PDB entry 5N60 | electron microscopy, 7.70 A resolution (low resolution: residue-level contacts below are approximate; hydrogen-bond / salt-bridge calls are withheld) | chains A and B of the 18 polymer chains in the assembly

== Chain A ==
Name: DNA-directed RNA polymerase I subunit RPA190
Source organism: Saccharomyces cerevisiae (strain ATCC 204508 / S288c)
Notes: EC 2.7.7.6
Reference sequence: P10964 (RPA1_YEAST); residue numbers follow UniProt; this construct covers 1-1664
Chain sequence (1664 residues; numbered 1 to 1664; the number before each row is that of its first residue):
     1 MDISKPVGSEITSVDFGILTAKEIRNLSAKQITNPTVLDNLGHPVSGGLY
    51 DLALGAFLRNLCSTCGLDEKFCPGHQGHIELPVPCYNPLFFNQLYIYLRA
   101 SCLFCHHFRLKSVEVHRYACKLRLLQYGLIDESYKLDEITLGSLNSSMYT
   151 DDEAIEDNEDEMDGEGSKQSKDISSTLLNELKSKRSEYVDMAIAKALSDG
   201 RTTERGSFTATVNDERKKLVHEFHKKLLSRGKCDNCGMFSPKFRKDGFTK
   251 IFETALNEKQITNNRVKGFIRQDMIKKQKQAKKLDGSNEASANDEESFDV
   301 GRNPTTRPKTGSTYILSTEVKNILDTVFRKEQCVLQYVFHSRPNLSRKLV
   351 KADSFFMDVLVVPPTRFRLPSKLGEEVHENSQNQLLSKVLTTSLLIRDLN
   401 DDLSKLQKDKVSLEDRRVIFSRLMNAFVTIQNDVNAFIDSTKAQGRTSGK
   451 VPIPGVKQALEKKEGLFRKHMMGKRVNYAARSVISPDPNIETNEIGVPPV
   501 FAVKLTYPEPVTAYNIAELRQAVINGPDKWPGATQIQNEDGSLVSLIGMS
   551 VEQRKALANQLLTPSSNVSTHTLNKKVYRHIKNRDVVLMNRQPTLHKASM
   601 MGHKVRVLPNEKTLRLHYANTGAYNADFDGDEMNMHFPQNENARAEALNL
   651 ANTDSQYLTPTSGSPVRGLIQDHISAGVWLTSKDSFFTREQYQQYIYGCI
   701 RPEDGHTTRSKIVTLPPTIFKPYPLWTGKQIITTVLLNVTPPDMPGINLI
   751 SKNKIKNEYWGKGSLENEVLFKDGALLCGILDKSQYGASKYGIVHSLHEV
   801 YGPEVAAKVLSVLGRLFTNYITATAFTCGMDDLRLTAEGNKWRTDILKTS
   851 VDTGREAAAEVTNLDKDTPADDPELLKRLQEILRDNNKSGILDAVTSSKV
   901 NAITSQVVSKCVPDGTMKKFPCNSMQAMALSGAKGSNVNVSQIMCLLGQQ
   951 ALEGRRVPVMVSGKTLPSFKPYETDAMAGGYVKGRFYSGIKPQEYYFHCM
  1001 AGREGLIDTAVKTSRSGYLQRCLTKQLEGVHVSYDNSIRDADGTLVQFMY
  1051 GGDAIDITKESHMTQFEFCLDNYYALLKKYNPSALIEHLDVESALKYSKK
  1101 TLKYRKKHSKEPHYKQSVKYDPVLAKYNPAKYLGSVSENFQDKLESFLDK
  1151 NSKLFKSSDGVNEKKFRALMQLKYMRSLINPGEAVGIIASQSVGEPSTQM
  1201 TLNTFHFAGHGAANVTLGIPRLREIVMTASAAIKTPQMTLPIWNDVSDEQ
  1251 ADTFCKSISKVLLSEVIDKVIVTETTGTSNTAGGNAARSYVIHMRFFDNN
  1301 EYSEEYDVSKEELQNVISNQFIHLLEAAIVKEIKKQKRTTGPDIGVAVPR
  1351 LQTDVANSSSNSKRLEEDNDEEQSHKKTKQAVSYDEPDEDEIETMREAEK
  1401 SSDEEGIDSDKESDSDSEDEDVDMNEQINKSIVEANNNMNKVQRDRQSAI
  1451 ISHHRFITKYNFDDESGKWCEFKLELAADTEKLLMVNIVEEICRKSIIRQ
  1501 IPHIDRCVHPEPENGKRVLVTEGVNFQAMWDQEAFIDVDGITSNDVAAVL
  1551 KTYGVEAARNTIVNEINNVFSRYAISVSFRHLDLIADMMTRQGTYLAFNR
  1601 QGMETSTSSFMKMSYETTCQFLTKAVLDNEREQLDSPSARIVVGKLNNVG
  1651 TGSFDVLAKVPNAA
Not modelled in the structure: 142-173, 274-311, 1007-1015, 1206-1212, 1277-1285, 1340-1439, 1663-1664
Bound ions: Zn2+ site 1: Cys62, Cys72, His75; Zn2+ site 2: Cys102, Cys105, Cys233, Cys236
Curated features (UniProtKB/Swiss-Prot):
  - region: Pro992 to Glu1004 (Bridging helix)
  - binding site (Zn(2+)): Cys62, Cys65, Cys72, His75, Cys102, Cys105, Cys233, Cys236
  - binding site (Mg(2+)): Asp627, Asp629, Asp631
  - modified residue (Phosphoserine): Ser889, Ser1636

== Chain B ==
Name: DNA-directed RNA polymerase I subunit RPA135
Source organism: Saccharomyces cerevisiae (strain ATCC 204508 / S288c)
Notes: EC 2.7.7.6
Reference sequence: P22138 (RPA2_YEAST); residues 1-1203 here = UniProt positions 1-1203
Chain sequence (1203 residues; row label = number of the first residue in the row):
     1 MSKVIKPPGQARTADFRTLERESRFINPPKDKSAFPLLQEAVQPHIGSFN
    51 ALTEGPDGGLLNLGVKDIGEKVIFDGKPLNSEDEISNSGYLGNKLSVSVE
   101 QVSIAKPMSNDGVSSAVERKVYPSESRQRLTSYRGKLLLKLKWSVNNGEE
   151 NLFEVRDCGGLPVMLQSNRCHLNKMSPYELVQHKEESDEIGGYFIVNGIE
   201 KLIRMLIVQRRNHPMAIIRPSFANRGASYSHYGIQIRSVRPDQTSQTNVL
   251 HYLNDGQVTFRFSWRKNEYLVPVVMILKALCHTSDREIFDGIIGNDVKDS
   301 FLTDRLELLLRGFKKRYPHLQNRTQVLQYLGDKFRVVFQASPDQSDLEVG
   351 QEVLDRIVLVHLGKDGSQDKFRMLLFMIRKLYSLVAGECSPDNPDATQHQ
   401 EVLLGGFLYGMILKEKIDEYLQNIIAQVRMDINRGMAINFKDKRYMSRVL
   451 MRVNENIGSKMQYFLSTGNLVSQSGLDLQQVSGYTVVAEKINFYRFISHF
   501 RMVHRGSFFAQLKTTTVRKLLPESWGFLCPVHTPDGSPCGLLNHFAHKCR
   551 ISTQQSDVSRIPSILYSLGVAPASHTFAAGPSLCCVQIDGKIIGWVSHEQ
   601 GKIIADTLRYWKVEGKTPGLPIDLEIGYVPPSTRGQYPGLYLFGGHSRML
   651 RPVRYLPLDKEDIVGPFEQVYMNIAVTPQEIQNNVHTHVEFTPTNILSIL
   701 ANLTPFSDFNQSPRNMYQCQMGKQTMGTPGVALCHRSDNKLYRLQTGQTP
   751 IVKANLYDDYGMDNFPNGFNAVVAVISYTGYDMDDAMIINKSADERGFGY
   801 GTMYKTEKVDLALNRNRGDPITQHFGFGNDEWPKEWLEKLDEDGLPYIGT
   851 YVEEGDPICAYFDDTLNKTKIKTYHSSEPAYIEEVNLIGDESNKFQELQT
   901 VSIKYRIRRTPQIGDKFSSRHGQKGVCSRKWPTIDMPFSETGIQPDIIIN
   951 PHAFPSRMTIGMFVESLAGKAGALHGIAQDSTPWIFNEDDTPADYFGEQL
  1001 AKAGYNYHGNEPMYSGATGEELRADIYVGVVYYQRLRHMVNDKFQVRSTG
  1051 PVNSLTMQPVKGRKRHGGIRVGEMERDALIGHGTSFLLQDRLLNSSDYTQ
  1101 ASVCRECGSILTTQQSVPRIGSISTVCCRRCSMRFEDAKKLLTKSEDGEK
  1151 IFIDDSQIWEDGQGNKFVGGNETTTVAIPFVLKYLDSELSAMGIRLRYNV
  1201 EPK
Not modelled in the structure: 1-13, 82-86, 1039-1042, 1142-1150
Bound ions: Zn2+: Cys1104, Cys1107, Cys1128, Cys1131
Curated features (UniProtKB/Swiss-Prot):
  - zinc finger: Cys1104 to Cys1131 (C4-type)
  - modified residue: Ser2 (N-acetylserine), Ser81 (Phosphoserine), Ser1156 (Phosphoserine)

== How chain A and chain B interact ==
Contacting residue pairs - 313 pairs, chain A then chain B:
  Met1(A) with Asn1094(B); Tyr1098(B)
  Lys5(A) with Gln1100(B)
  Val7(A) with Gln1100(B); Thr1175(B); Val1176(B)
  Ser9(A) with Thr1174(B); Thr1175(B); Val1176(B); Val1200(B); Glu1201(B)
  Glu10(A) with Asn1199(B); Val1200(B); Glu1201(B)
  Ile11(A) with Tyr1198(B); Asn1199(B)
  Thr12(A) with Asn1199(B); Glu1201(B)
  Ser13(A) with Arg1197(B); Tyr1198(B); Asn1199(B)
  Val14(A) with Leu1196(B); Arg1197(B); Tyr1198(B)
  Asp15(A) with Arg1195(B); Leu1196(B); Arg1197(B); Asn1199(B)
  Phe16(A) with Arg1195(B); Leu1196(B)
  Gly17(A) with Ile1194(B); Arg1195(B)
  Ile18(A) with Gly1193(B)
  Leu19(A) with Arg1130(B); Ser1190(B); Gly1193(B); Arg1195(B)
  Glu23(A) with Arg1130(B); Arg1195(B)
  Arg25(A) with Arg1134(B)
  Asn26(A) with Arg1129(B); Arg1130(B); Ser1132(B); Arg1134(B)
  Leu27(A) with Arg1129(B)
  Ser28(A) with Arg1129(B); Arg1134(B)
  Ala29(A) with Arg1129(B); Gln1163(B)
  Ala53(A) with Gln1163(B)
  Ser63(A) with Gly1162(B); Gln1163(B)
  Thr64(A) with Gln1114(B); Val1117(B); Arg1129(B); Asp1161(B); Gly1162(B); Gln1163(B)
  Cys65(A) with Val1117(B)
  Pro73(A) with Lys1183(B)
  His75(A) with Gln1114(B)
  Gln76(A) with Leu1111(B); Ser1190(B)
  Asn87(A) with Met1192(B)
  Leu89(A) with Met1192(B); Ile1194(B)
  Met357(A) with Met1192(B)
  Val361(A) with Ser1190(B); Ala1191(B)
  Pro363(A) with Ser1187(B)
  Arg366(A) with Ser1054(B); Leu1055(B); Phe1180(B)
  Phe367(A) with Phe1180(B); Tyr1184(B); Ser1187(B)
  Glu375(A) with Leu813(B)
  Gln382(A) with Glu1188(B)
  Val456(A) with Glu1188(B)
  Leu460(A) with Glu1188(B)
  Leu466(A) with Val1181(B)
  Lys469(A) with Arg1070(B)
  His470(A) with Gln1058(B)
  Met471(A) with Leu1092(B)
  Met472(A) with Val1071(B); Gly1072(B); Glu1073(B); Arg1076(B)
  Gly473(A) with Arg1070(B); Val1071(B); Gly1072(B)
  Lys474(A) with Arg1070(B); Val1071(B); Arg1091(B); Leu1092(B); Ser1096(B)
  Arg475(A) with Pro1059(B); Val1060(B); Lys1061(B); Gly1068(B); Arg1070(B)
  Val476(A) with Arg1047(B); Pro1059(B); Gly1068(B); Ile1069(B); Arg1070(B); Val1071(B); Arg1091(B)
  Asn477(A) with Arg1047(B); Ser1048(B); Thr1049(B); Gly1050(B); Pro1059(B); Arg1091(B)
  Tyr478(A) with Arg1047(B); Ser1048(B); Thr1049(B); Arg1091(B)
  Ala479(A) with Val1046(B); Arg1047(B); Ser1048(B)
  Ala480(A) with Gln1045(B); Val1046(B); Arg1047(B)
  Arg481(A) with Gln1045(B); Val1046(B)
  Ser482(A) with Gln1045(B)
  Val483(A) with Gly914(B)
  Ser485(A) with Ile913(B); Ser928(B)
  Pro486(A) with Tyr781(B); Ser928(B)
  Asp487(A) with Tyr781(B)
  Pro488(A) with Gly780(B); Tyr781(B)
  Phe501(A) with Val1046(B)
  Lys504(A) with Ser1048(B)
  Leu588(A) with Leu1087(B)
  Asn590(A) with Glu1075(B)
  Thr594(A) with Met1074(B); Glu1075(B)
  Lys597(A) with Ala1078(B); Gly1081(B); His1082(B)
  Ala598(A) with His1082(B)
  Glu611(A) with Arg929(B)
  Thr613(A) with Ile913(B)
  Arg615(A) with Tyr781(B); Ser928(B); Arg929(B)
  Tyr618(A) with Gly780(B); Tyr781(B); Asp782(B); Met783(B)
  Thr621(A) with Asp784(B)
  Ala626(A) with Asp784(B)
  Asp627(A) with Asp784(B)
  Phe628(A) with Asp784(B); Ala786(B); Val926(B)
  Asp629(A) with Lys916(B); Lys924(B); Gly925(B); Val926(B)
  Gly630(A) with Val926(B)
  Asn634(A) with Ile1069(B)
  Pro638(A) with Leu1087(B)
  Asn642(A) with Phe1086(B)
  Glu646(A) with Thr1084(B); Ser1085(B); Phe1086(B); Leu1087(B)
  Leu650(A) with His1082(B)
  Ala651(A) with Thr1084(B)
  Gln656(A) with His1082(B)
  Ile670(A) with Met783(B)
  Gln671(A) with Met783(B); Asn950(B); His952(B)
  Asp672(A) with Ser777(B); Tyr778(B); His952(B)
  Trp679(A) with Arg1023(B)
  Ile821(A) with Ser777(B)
  Thr822(A) with Tyr778(B); Ser1015(B); Ala1017(B); Thr1018(B); Leu1022(B)
  Ala823(A) with Glu1021(B)
  Thr824(A) with Leu1022(B); Arg1023(B); Ala1024(B)
  Ala825(A) with Leu1022(B); Arg1023(B)
  Phe826(A) with Val775(B); Ile776(B); Ser777(B); Pro951(B); His952(B); Arg1023(B)
  Thr827(A) with Pro951(B)
  Cys828(A) with Val775(B); Phe963(B); Tyr1027(B)
  Met830(A) with Val964(B); Ala993(B)
  Asp831(A) with His1008(B); Asn1010(B)
  Arg834(A) with Asp994(B); Tyr1007(B)
  Arg843(A) with Glu988(B)
  Gln880(A) with Thr633(B)
  Arg884(A) with Thr633(B); Arg634(B); Gly635(B)
  Lys934(A) with His952(B); Pro955(B); Ser956(B)
  Asn939(A) with Pro955(B)
  Gln942(A) with Met958(B)
  Glu953(A) with Lys519(B)
  Pro958(A) with Pro522(B)
  Met960(A) with Pro522(B); Glu523(B)
  Val961(A) with Ser390(B); Tyr671(B)
  Ser962(A) with Val670(B); Tyr671(B)
  Lys964(A) with Val670(B); Met672(B); Asn673(B)
  Thr965(A) with Pro522(B)
  Leu966(A) with Trp525(B)
  Pro967(A) with Trp525(B); Gln669(B); Met672(B); Asn673(B); Ile674(B)
  Ser968(A) with His686(B)
  Phe986(A) with Phe709(B); Gln711(B); Met958(B); Ile960(B)
  Tyr987(A) with Phe709(B)
  Ser988(A) with Glu988(B)
  Gly989(A) with Asp708(B)
  Ile990(A) with Asp708(B); Trp984(B)
  Pro992(A) with Trp984(B)
  Gln993(A) with Glu680(B); Trp984(B)
  Tyr995(A) with Ser707(B); Asp708(B); Phe709(B); Asn715(B)
  Tyr996(A) with Trp525(B); Pro530(B); Ile696(B)
  His998(A) with Gln711(B); Ser712(B)
  Cys999(A) with Val531(B); Ser712(B)
  Met1000(A) with Leu520(B)
  Gly1002(A) with Ser712(B); Pro713(B)
  Arg1003(A) with Leu520(B); Cys529(B); Pro530(B); Val531(B); Thr533(B); Met716(B)
  Glu1004(A) with Lys519(B)
  Leu1006(A) with Cys539(B)
  Thr1024(A) with Asp1077(B)
  Lys1025(A) with Glu1073(B); Arg1076(B)
  Glu1028(A) with Arg1076(B); Ile1080(B)
  Ala1184(A) with Ile1080(B)
  Ile1187(A) with Asp1077(B); Ile1080(B); Gly1081(B)
  Gln1191(A) with Asp1077(B)
  Arg1288(A) with Glu307(B)
  Lys1335(A) with Ser228(B); Asp255(B)
  Gln1336(A) with Lys315(B)
  Thr1339(A) with Arg316(B)
  Lys1482(A) with Asp304(B); Glu307(B); Leu308(B)
  Leu1483(A) with Asp304(B)
  Leu1484(A) with Tyr252(B); Phe301(B); Asp304(B); Arg305(B)
  Asn1487(A) with Phe301(B); Arg305(B)
  Cys1619(A) with Met1192(B)
  Leu1622(A) with Leu1189(B); Ile1194(B)
  Val1626(A) with Ile1194(B)
  Arg1631(A) with Asn1199(B)
  Ile1641(A) with Leu1092(B)
  Val1642(A) with Pro1179(B); Leu1182(B)
  Val1643(A) with Ala1177(B); Pro1179(B)
  Gly1644(A) with Gln1089(B); Pro1179(B)
  Leu1646(A) with Ser1085(B)
  Val1649(A) with Ser1085(B)
Other interface residues (no listed pair), chain A (194 interface residues in all): Gly8, Leu67, Lys348, Leu360, Pro364, Phe437, Ile438, Lys457, Arg468, Asn489, Leu505, Gln592, Leu595, His596, Met600, Glu632, His636, Gln639, Asn640, Ala643, Ser675, Gly829, Leu833, Met917, Met925, Met928, Ala933, Gly935, Ile943, Phe969, Gly984, Lys991, Arg1021, Ile1188, Glu1274, Glu1332, Glu1481, Ser1638, Lys1645, Asn1647, Thr1651
Other interface residues (no listed pair), chain B (184 interface residues in all): Arg311, Thr515, Gly526, Leu528, His532, Asn543, Gln636, Asn710, Thr779, Asp785, Leu967, Asn987, Thr991, Asp1025, Lys1043, Phe1044, Thr1056, Gly1062, Gly1083, Asp1090, Leu1093, Ser1095, Asp1097, Thr1112, Thr1113, Gln1115, Ile1178, Pro1202

== Overview ==
194 residues of chain A and 184 residues of chain B are in contact. The Zn2+ site 1 is built by Cys62(A),
Cys72(A) and His75(A). UniProt lists 8 Zn2+-binding residues and 3 Mg2+-binding residues on chain A.
Here chain A is DNA-directed RNA polymerase I subunit RPA190 and chain B is DNA-directed RNA polymerase I
subunit RPA135, both from Saccharomyces cerevisiae (strain ATCC 204508 / S288c). Entry 5N60 (Cryo-EM structure
of RNA polymerase I in complex with Rrn3 and Core Factor (Orientation I)) was determined by electron
microscopy together with 5O7X, 5N5Y, 5N5Z and 5N61 from the same study.
